Entry 7YSJ (electron microscopy, 5.20 A resolution (low resolution: residue-level contacts below are approximate; hydrogen-bond / salt-bridge calls are withheld)); this record covers chains A and B of the 4 polymer chains in the assembly.

== Chain A (and B) ==
Protein: Glutamate receptor
Organism: Rattus norvegicus
Notes: chain B of this document is another copy of the same molecule, construct and numbering; everything in this record applies to it too
UniProt: A0A0G2K830 (A0A0G2K830_RAT); residues 1-837 here correspond to UniProt positions 35-871 (UniProt number = residue number + 34)
Amino-acid sequence (1098 residues; numbered 1 to 1098; the number before each row is that of its first residue):
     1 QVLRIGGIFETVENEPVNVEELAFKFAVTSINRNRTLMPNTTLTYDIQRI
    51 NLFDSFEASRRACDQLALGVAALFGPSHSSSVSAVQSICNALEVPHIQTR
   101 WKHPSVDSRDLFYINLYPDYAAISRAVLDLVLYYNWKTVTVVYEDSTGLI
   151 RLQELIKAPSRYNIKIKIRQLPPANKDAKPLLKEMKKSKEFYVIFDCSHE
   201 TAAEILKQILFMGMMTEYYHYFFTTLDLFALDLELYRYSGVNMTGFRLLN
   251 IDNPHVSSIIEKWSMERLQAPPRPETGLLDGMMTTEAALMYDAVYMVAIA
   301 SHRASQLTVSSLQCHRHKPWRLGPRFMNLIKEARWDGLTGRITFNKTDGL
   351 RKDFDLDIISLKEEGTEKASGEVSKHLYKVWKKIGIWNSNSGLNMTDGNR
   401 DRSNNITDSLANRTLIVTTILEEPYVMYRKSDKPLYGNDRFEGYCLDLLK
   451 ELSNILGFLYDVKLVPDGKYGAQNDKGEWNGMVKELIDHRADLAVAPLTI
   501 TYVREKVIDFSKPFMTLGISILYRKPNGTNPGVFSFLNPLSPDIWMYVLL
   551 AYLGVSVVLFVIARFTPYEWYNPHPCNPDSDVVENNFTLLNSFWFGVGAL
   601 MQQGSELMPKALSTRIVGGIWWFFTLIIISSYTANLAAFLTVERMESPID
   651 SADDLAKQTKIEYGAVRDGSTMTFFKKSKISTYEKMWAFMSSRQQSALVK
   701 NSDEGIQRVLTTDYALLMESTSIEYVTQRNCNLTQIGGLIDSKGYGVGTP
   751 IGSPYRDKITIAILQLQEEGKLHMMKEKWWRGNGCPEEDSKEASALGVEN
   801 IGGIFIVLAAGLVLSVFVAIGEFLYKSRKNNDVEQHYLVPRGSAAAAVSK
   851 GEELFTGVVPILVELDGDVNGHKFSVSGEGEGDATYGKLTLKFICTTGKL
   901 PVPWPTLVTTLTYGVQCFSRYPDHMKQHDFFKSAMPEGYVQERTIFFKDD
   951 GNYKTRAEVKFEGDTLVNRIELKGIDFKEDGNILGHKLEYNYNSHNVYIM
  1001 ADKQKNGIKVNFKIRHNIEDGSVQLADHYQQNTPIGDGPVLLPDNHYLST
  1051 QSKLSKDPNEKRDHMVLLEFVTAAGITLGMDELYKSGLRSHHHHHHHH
Unresolved in the structure: 365-380, 528-626, 787-1098
Cystine bridges: C63-C314, C731-C785
Differences from the reference sequence: engineered mutation Y552 (Cys586 in A0A0G2K830), V557 (Cys591 in A0A0G2K830); expression tag (838-1098)

== Interface between chain A and chain B ==
Contacting residue pairs - 27 pairs, chain A then chain B:
  F53(A) - D107(B)
  F56(A) - H315(B)
  R60(A) - H315(B)
  H78(A) - D107(B)
  D107(A) - D54(B)
  Y143(A) - Q153(B)
  Y143(A) - K157(B)
  L149(A) - Q153(B)
  Q153(A) - S146(B)
  S160(A) - I168(B)
  S160(A) - R169(B)
  I168(A) - I156(B)
  I168(A) - K157(B)
  R169(A) - K157(B)
  R169(A) - S160(B)
  Q170(A) - K157(B)
  H315(A) - R60(B)
  H315(A) - H315(B)
  S630(A) - Y632(B)
  A634(A) - L640(B)
  N635(A) - L640(B)
  N635(A) - R644(B)
  A638(A) - T641(B)
  A638(A) - R644(B)
  F639(A) - R644(B)
  T641(A) - T641(B)
  T659(A) - D650(B)
Other interface residues (no listed pair), chain A (23 interface residues in all): I156, V642, Q694
Other interface residues (no listed pair), chain B (26 interface residues in all): A91, S108, Y143, L149, R316, H317, T633, L636, A637, S742

== Summary ==
23 residues of chain A and 26 residues of chain B are in contact.
Chain A and chain B are both Glutamate receptor (Rattus norvegicus); the structure, GluK1-1a in nanodisc
captured in SYM2081 bound desensitized state, was determined by electron microscopy, deposited together with
8GPR and 7YSV.
